Entry 3CWT (X-ray diffraction, 2.30 A resolution); this record covers chains A and D of the 8 polymer chains in the assembly.

Chain A (and D):
Name: DNA-3-methyladenine glycosylase 2
From: Escherichia coli
Notes: EC 3.2.2.21; chain D of this document is another copy of the same molecule, construct and numbering; everything in this record applies to it too
UniProtKB: P04395 (3MG2_ECOLI); residues 1-282 here = UniProt positions 1-282
Sequence (282 residues; row label = number of the first residue in the row):
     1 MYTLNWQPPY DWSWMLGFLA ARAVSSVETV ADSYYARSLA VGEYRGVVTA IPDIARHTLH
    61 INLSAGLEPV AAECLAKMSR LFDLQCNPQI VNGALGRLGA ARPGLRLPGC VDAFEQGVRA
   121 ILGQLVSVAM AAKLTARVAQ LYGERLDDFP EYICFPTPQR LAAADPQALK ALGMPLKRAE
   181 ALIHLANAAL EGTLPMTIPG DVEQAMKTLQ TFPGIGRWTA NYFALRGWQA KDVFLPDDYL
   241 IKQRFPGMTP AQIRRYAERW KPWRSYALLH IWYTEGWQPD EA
Curated features (UniProtKB/Swiss-Prot):
  - active site: Asp238 (Proton acceptor)
  - site: Trp218 (Determinant for substrate specificity and/or activity)
  - mutagenesis: Gln124 (Q124A: Methylmethane sulfonate-resistant), Trp218 (W218A: No catalytic activity, methylmethane sulfonate-sensitive), Asp237 (D237N: More than 30% catalytic activity, methylmethane sulfonate-resistant), Asp238 (D238N: No catalytic activity, methylmethane sulfonate-sensitive)
From the paper describing this entry:
  - binding site for the 12-nt DNA strand: Leu125, Gly214, Gly216, Thr219, Ala251
  - binding site for the 12-nt DNA strand: Thr249

Interface between chain A and chain D:
Pairs across the interface - 35 pairs, chain A then chain D:
  Leu4(A) with Ala72(D), hydrophobic
  Tyr44(A) with Gln85(D), hydrogen bond
  Pro69(A) with Gln85(D)
  Ala72(A) with Ala72(D); Leu75(D); Ala76(D); Ser79(D)
  Glu73(A) with Ala76(D); Arg80(D), salt bridge
  Leu75(A) with Ala72(D)
  Ala76(A) with Ala72(D), hydrophobic; Glu73(D); Ala76(D), hydrophobic
  Ser79(A) with Ala72(D)
  Arg80(A) with Glu73(D), salt bridge
  Gln85(A) with Tyr44(D), hydrogen bond; Pro69(D); Val70(D)
  Leu190(A) with Pro199(D); Gly200(D), hydrogen bond (backbone-backbone); Asp201(D), hydrogen bond (backbone-backbone)
  Glu191(A) with Gln204(D), hydrogen bond; Ala205(D)
  Gly192(A) with Pro195(D); Pro199(D)
  Pro195(A) with Gly192(D)
  Met196(A) with Thr197(D)
  Thr197(A) with Met196(D)
  Pro199(A) with Leu190(D); Gly192(D)
  Gly200(A) with Leu190(D), hydrogen bond (backbone-backbone)
  Asp201(A) with Leu190(D), hydrogen bond (backbone-backbone)
  Gln204(A) with Glu191(D), hydrogen bond
  Ala205(A) with Glu191(D)
  Thr208(A) with Glu191(D)
Also at the interface, not in a pair above, chain A (31 interface residues in all): Tyr2, Thr3, Asn5, Gln7, Val70, Leu84, Gln159, Ala189, Thr193
Also at the interface, not in a pair above, chain D (28 interface residues in all): Tyr2, Thr3, Leu4, Gln7, Leu84, Gln159, Ala189

Overview:
31 residues of chain A face 28 of chain D across their interface, with 8 hydrogen bonds and 2 salt bridges.
Polar contacts include Glu73(A)-Arg80(D), Tyr44(A)-Gln85(D) and Glu191(A)-Gln204(D). The paper reports a
binding site for the 12-nt DNA strand at Leu125(A), Gly214(A) and Gly216(A) among others.
Chain A and chain D are both DNA-3-methyladenine glycosylase 2 (Escherichia coli); the structure, Crystal
Structure of an AlkA Host/Guest Complex 2'-fluoro-2'-deoxyinosine:Adenine Base Pair, was determined by X-ray
diffraction together with 3CVT, 3CW7, 3CWA, 3CWS and 3CWU from the same study.
